8FW5 - chains F and I of the 9 polymer chains in the assembly; structure by electron microscopy, 3.08 A resolution.

Chain F:
Molecule: Schizosaccharomyces pombe LAM1, Human LAMTOR1 ortholog
From: Escherichia coli
Amino-acid sequence (377 residues; each row starts with the number of its first residue; numbers below 1 keep their minus sign (Met-223 is residue -223)):
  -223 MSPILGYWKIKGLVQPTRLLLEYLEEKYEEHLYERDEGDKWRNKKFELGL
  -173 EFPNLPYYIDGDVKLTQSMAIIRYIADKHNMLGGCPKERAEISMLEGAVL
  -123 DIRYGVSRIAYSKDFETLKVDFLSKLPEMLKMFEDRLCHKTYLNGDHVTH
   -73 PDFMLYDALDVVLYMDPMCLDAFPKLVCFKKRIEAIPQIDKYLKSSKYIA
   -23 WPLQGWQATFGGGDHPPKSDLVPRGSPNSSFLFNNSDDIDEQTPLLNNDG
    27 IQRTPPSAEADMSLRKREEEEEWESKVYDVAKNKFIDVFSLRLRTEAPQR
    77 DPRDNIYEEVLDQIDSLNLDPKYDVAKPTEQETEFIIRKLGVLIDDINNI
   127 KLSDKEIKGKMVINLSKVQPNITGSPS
Not modelled in the structure: -223 to 40, 131-153

Chain I:
Molecule: Schizosaccharomyces pombe LAM4, Human LAMTOR5 ortholog
From: Escherichia coli
Amino-acid sequence (81 residues; row label = number of the first residue in the row):
     1 MDSQLSENLLKCVNETYRGAMLVRNGLPIATAGDVNAEEQRVICEWNSNA
    51 VSEVLHLHDSNTKILIATKESCVLGLIYRNT

Chain F / chain I interface:
Residue-residue contacts (44):
  Pro97(F) with Glu45(I)
  Lys98(F) with Leu57(I); His58(I); Asp59(I)
  Tyr99(F) with Trp46(I); Leu55(I)
  Asp100(F) with Val54(I); Leu55(I); His56(I), hydrogen bond (backbone-backbone); His58(I)
  Val101(F) with Val54(I)
  Ala102(F) with Val54(I), hydrogen bond (backbone-backbone)
  Pro104(F) with Ser52(I); Val54(I), hydrophobic
  Glu108(F) with Tyr17(I); Leu65(I); Tyr78(I)
  Thr109(F) with Ser52(I)
  Phe111(F) with Tyr17(I), hydrophobic
  Ile112(F) with Leu65(I); Ala67(I); Leu74(I)
  Lys115(F) with Lys11(I); Cys12(I); Leu74(I)
  Leu116(F) with Lys69(I); Cys72(I); Leu74(I), hydrophobic
  Gly117(F) with Lys69(I)
  Val118(F) with Asn8(I)
  Leu119(F) with Asn8(I); Cys12(I), hydrophobic; Leu22(I), hydrophobic; Leu74(I), hydrophobic
  Ile120(F) with Lys69(I); Glu70(I); Cys72(I), hydrophobic
  Asp122(F) with Gln4(I), hydrogen bond; Leu5(I), hydrogen bond (side chain-backbone); Asn8(I)
  Ile123(F) with Leu5(I), hydrophobic; Ile29(I), hydrophobic
  Asn125(F) with Gln4(I)
  Ile126(F) with Asp2(I)
Also at the interface, not in a pair above, chain F (23 interface residues in all): Lys103, Ile113
Also at the interface, not in a pair above, chain I (31 interface residues in all): Asn47, Glu53, Ile66, Thr68, Val73, Leu76

In short:
The interface between chain F and chain I involves 23 residues on one side and 31 on the other; the contacts
include 4 hydrogen bonds. Polar pairs include Asp122(F)-Gln4(I), Asp122(F)-Leu5(I) and Asp100(F)-His56(I).
Chain F is Schizosaccharomyces pombe LAM1, Human LAMTOR1 ortholog and chain I is Schizosaccharomyces pombe
LAM4, Human LAMTOR5 ortholog, both from Escherichia coli; the structure, Chimeric HsGATOR1-SpGtr-SpLam
complex, was determined by electron microscopy.
